1IME - chains A and B; structure by X-ray diffraction, 2.25 A resolution.

[Chain A (and B)]
Protein: Inositol monophosphatase
Organism: Homo sapiens
Notes: EC 3.1.3.25; chain B of this document is another copy of the same molecule, construct and numbering; everything in this record applies to it too
Reference sequence: P29218 (IMPA1_HUMAN); residues 1-277 here = UniProt positions 1-277
Sequence (277 residues; numbered 1 to 277; the number before each row is that of its first residue):
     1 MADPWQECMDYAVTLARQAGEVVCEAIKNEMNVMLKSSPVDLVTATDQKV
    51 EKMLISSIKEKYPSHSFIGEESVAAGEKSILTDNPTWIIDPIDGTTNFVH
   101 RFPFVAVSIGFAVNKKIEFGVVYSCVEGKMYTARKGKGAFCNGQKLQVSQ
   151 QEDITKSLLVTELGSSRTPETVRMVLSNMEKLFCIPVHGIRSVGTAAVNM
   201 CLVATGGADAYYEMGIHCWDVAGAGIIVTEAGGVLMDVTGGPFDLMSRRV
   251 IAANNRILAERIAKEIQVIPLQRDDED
Disordered / not traced: 1-4
Swiss-Prot annotation at these positions:
  - binding site (Mg(2+)): Glu-70, Asp-90, Ile-92, Asp-93, Asp-220
  - binding site (substrate): Glu-70, Ile-92 to Thr-95, Gly-194 to Ala-196, Glu-213, Asp-220
  - modified residue: Thr-168 (Phosphothreonine)
  - mutagenesis: Lys-36 (K36Q: 50-fold reduction in activity), Asp-93 (D93N: Loss of activity), Ser-165 (S165A/I: Reduced enzyme activity with myo-inositol 1-phosphate), Glu-213 (E213Q: Strongly reduced affinity for myo-inositol 1-phosphate and strongly reduced enzyme activity with myo-inositol 1-phosphate)
Ion coordination: Ca2+: Glu-70, Asp-90, Ile-92

[How chain A and chain B interact]
Residue-residue contacts - 71 pairs, chain A then chain B:
  Val-40(A) with Val-187(B)
  Thr-96(A) with His-188(B)
  Asn-97(A) with Arg-191(B), hydrogen bond
  His-100(A) with Lys-156(B); Ser-157(B); Leu-158(B); His-188(B), hydrogen bond; Gly-206(B); Gly-207(B); Asp-209(B), salt bridge
  Arg-101(A) with Thr-205(B), hydrogen bond (side chain-backbone); Gly-206(B); Gly-207(B)
  Phe-102(A) with Leu-158(B), hydrophobic; Arg-191(B); Gly-207(B)
  Phe-104(A) with Phe-104(B), hydrophobic
  Lys-156(A) with His-100(B), hydrogen bond (backbone-side chain)
  Ser-157(A) with His-100(B)
  Leu-158(A) with His-100(B); Phe-102(B), hydrophobic
  Leu-163(A) with Met-179(B), hydrophobic; Phe-183(B), hydrophobic; Ile-190(B), hydrophobic
  Gly-164(A) with Phe-183(B)
  Ser-166(A) with Phe-183(B)
  Arg-167(A) with Phe-183(B), hydrogen bond (side chain-backbone); Pro-186(B); Val-187(B), hydrogen bond (side chain-backbone); His-188(B), hydrogen bond (side chain-backbone)
  Val-172(A) with Phe-183(B), hydrophobic
  Arg-173(A) with Arg-173(B); Glu-180(B), salt bridge
  Leu-176(A) with Leu-176(B); Met-179(B), hydrophobic; Glu-180(B)
  Glu-180(A) with Arg-173(B), salt bridge; Leu-176(B)
  Phe-183(A) with Leu-163(B), hydrophobic; Gly-164(B); Ser-166(B); Arg-167(B), hydrogen bond (backbone-side chain); Val-172(B), hydrophobic
  Cys-184(A) with Arg-167(B); Val-172(B), hydrophobic
  Pro-186(A) with Arg-167(B)
  Val-187(A) with Val-40(B); Arg-167(B), hydrogen bond (backbone-side chain)
  His-188(A) with Leu-42(B); Thr-96(B); His-100(B), hydrogen bond; Arg-167(B), hydrogen bond (backbone-side chain)
  Gly-189(A) with Arg-167(B)
  Arg-191(A) with Thr-96(B); Asn-97(B), hydrogen bond; Phe-102(B); Ser-192(B); Val-193(B); Gly-194(B)
  Ser-192(A) with Arg-191(B); Ser-192(B), hydrogen bond (backbone-backbone)
  Val-193(A) with Arg-191(B)
  Gly-194(A) with Arg-191(B)
  Leu-202(A) with Phe-102(B), hydrophobic
  Thr-205(A) with Arg-101(B), hydrogen bond (backbone-side chain)
  Gly-206(A) with His-100(B); Arg-101(B), hydrogen bond (backbone-side chain)
  Gly-207(A) with His-100(B); Arg-101(B); Phe-102(B)
  Asp-209(A) with His-100(B), salt bridge
Interface residues without a listed pair, chain A (40 interface residues in all): Pro-39, Leu-42, Pro-103, Val-160, Glu-162, Met-179, Ile-190
Interface residues without a listed pair, chain B (40 interface residues in all): Pro-39, Pro-103, Val-160, Glu-162, Cys-184, Gly-189, Leu-202

[In short]
Chain A and chain B each contribute 40 residues to their interface; the contacts include 15 hydrogen bonds and
4 salt bridges. Among the polar pairs are His-100(A)/Asp-209(B), Arg-173(A)/Glu-180(B) and
Asn-97(A)/Arg-191(B).
Chain A and chain B are both Inositol monophosphatase (Homo sapiens); the structure, Structural studies of
metal binding by inositol monophosphatase: evidence for two-metal ion catalysis, was determined by X-ray
diffraction, deposited together with 1IMC, 1IMD and 1IMF.
